8WOC - chains M and P of the 13 polymer chains in the assembly; structure by electron microscopy, 3.28 A resolution.

== Chain M ==
Name: Helicase HerA central domain-containing protein
From: Paenibacillus sp. 453mf
UniProtKB: A0A1I6T0T5 (A0A1I6T0T5_9BACL); residues 7-696 here correspond to UniProt positions 1-690 (UniProt number = residue number - 6)
Sequence (696 residues; row label = number of the first residue in the row):
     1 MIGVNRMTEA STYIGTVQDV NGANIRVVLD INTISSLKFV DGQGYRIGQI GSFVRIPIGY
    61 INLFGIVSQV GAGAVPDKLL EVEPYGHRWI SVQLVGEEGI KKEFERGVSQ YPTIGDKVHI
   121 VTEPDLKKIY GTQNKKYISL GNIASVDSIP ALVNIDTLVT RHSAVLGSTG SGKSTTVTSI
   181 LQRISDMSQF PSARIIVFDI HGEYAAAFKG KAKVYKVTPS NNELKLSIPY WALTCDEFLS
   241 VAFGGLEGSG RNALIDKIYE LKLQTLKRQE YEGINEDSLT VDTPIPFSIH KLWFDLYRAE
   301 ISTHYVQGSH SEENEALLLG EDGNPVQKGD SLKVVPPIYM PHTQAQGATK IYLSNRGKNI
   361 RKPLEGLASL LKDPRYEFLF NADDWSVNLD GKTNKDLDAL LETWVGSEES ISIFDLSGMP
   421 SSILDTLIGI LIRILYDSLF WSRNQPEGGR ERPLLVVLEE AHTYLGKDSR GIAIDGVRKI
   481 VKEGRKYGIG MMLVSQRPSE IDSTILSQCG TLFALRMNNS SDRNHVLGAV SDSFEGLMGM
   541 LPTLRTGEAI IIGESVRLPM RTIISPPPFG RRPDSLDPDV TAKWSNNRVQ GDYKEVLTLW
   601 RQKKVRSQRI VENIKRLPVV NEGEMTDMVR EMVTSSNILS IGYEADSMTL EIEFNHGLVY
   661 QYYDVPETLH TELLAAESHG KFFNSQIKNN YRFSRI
Unresolved in the structure: 1-8, 620-635
Sequence notes: initiating methionine (1); expression tag (2-6)

== Chain P ==
Name: SIR2-like domain-containing protein
From: Paenibacillus sp. 453mf
UniProtKB: A0A1I6T0R8 (A0A1I6T0R8_9BACL); residue numbers follow UniProt; this construct covers 1-381
Sequence (381 residues; numbered 1 to 381; the number before each row is that of its first residue):
     1 MDHSITASYY DTTQQLSLLK HVLSEDKRPI AFIIAAGCPV SIRHNDAPLI PDVAGLTRKI
    61 SDSFGGNPDS LLMKIIQNLK TTIPNPTIED ILSYIRLLQQ IPMSGKIHDV ENSVINALEE
   121 SICELIEEEV NVDLPGNATP YHKIAAWINS INREHQVEIF TTNYDLLMEQ ALEELNVPYF
   181 DGFVGSKRAF FDIRTIEENK LPSRWSKLWK LHGSINWQLD KQTQTIWRGT PSKGCSLIHP
   241 SHLKYDQSRK MPYLVMMDQL KLFLNQPSAI LITCGYSYKD QHINEVLSQG LQTNPNALIY
   301 GLQYDVLENY QEAKDMALKR SNLILLAKDR AIIGKKEGEW KPDPQSSQDN DPLLFFKLGD
   361 FQHLASFLEE ISQYDWSKQN D
Unresolved in the structure: 1-7, 65-69, 246-250, 342-353, 374-381

== Chain M / chain P interface ==
Contacting residue pairs - 4 pairs, chain M then chain P:
  Phe-39(M) / Val-22(P)  hydrophobic
  Phe-39(M) / Leu-298(P)  hydrophobic
  Asp-41(M) / Ser-321(P)
  Arg-46(M) / His-21(P)
Also at the interface, not in a pair above, chain M (8 interface residues in all): Ile-34, Ser-35, Leu-37, Gly-42, Gln-43
Also at the interface, not in a pair above, chain P (11 interface residues in all): Leu-18, Asp-26, Lys-27, Arg-28, Tyr-300, Ile-333, Gly-334

== In short ==
The interface between chain M and chain P involves 8 residues on one side and 11 on the other.
Chain M is Helicase HerA central domain-containing protein and chain P is SIR2-like domain-containing protein,
both from Paenibacillus sp. 453mf; the structure, Cryo-EM structure of SIR2/HerA complex, was determined by
electron microscopy.
